1Y4G - chains C and D of the 4 polymer chains in the assembly; structure by X-ray diffraction, 1.91 A resolution.

Chain C:
Name: Hemoglobin alpha chain
Source organism: Homo sapiens
UniProtKB: P69905 (HBA_HUMAN); residue numbers follow UniProt; this construct covers 1-141
Sequence (141 residues; row label = number of the first residue in the row):
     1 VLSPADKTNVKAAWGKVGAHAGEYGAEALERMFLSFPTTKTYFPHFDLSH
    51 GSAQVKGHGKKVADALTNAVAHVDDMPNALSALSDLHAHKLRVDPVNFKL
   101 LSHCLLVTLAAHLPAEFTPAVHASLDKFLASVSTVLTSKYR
Metal / ion sites: heme Fe near H87 (its only coordinating residue here)
Small-molecule neighbours: heme (HEM): M32, T39, Y42, F43, H45, F46, H58, K61, V62, A65, L66, L83, L86, H87, L91, V93, N97, F98, L101, V132, L136
UniProt features mapped onto this chain:
  - site: K61 (Not glycated)

Chain D:
Name: Hemoglobin beta chain
Source organism: Homo sapiens
UniProtKB: P68871 (HBB_HUMAN); numbering as in UniProt (aligned over 1-146)
Sequence (146 residues; each row starts with the number of its first residue):
     1 MHLTPEEKSAVTALWGKVNVDEVGGEALGRLLVVYPGTQRFFESFGDLST
    51 PDAVMGNPKVKAHGKKVLGAFSDGLAHLDNLKGTFATLSELHCDKLHVDP
   101 ENFRLLGNVLVCVLAHHFGKEFTPPVQAAYQKVVAGVANALAHKYH
Construct notes: engineered mutation M1 (Val in P68871), G37 (Trp in P68871)
Metal / ion sites: heme Fe near H92 (its only coordinating residue here)
Small-molecule neighbours: heme (HEM): L31, T38, F41, F42, F45, H63, K66, V67, A70, F71, F85, L88, L91, H92, L96, V98, N102, F103, L106, V137, L141

Chain C / chain D interface:
Residue-residue contacts - 37 pairs, chain C then chain D:
  R31(C) with F122(D), hydrogen bond (side chain-backbone); T123(D); P124(D); Q127(D), hydrogen bond
  L34(C) with P124(D), hydrophobic; P125(D); A128(D)
  S35(C) with Q127(D); A128(D); Q131(D)
  F36(C) with Q131(D)
  H103(C) with N108(D); V111(D); Q127(D); Q131(D), hydrogen bond
  C104(C) with Q127(D)
  V107(C) with V111(D), hydrophobic; A115(D), hydrophobic; Q127(D)
  A110(C) with C112(D); A115(D); H116(D)
  A111(C) with A115(D); G119(D)
  P114(C) with H116(D)
  F117(C) with R30(D), hydrogen bond (backbone-side chain); H116(D)
  T118(C) with R30(D)
  P119(C) with R30(D); V33(D); M55(D), hydrophobic
  H122(C) with R30(D), hydrogen bond; V34(D); C112(D)
  A123(C) with V34(D)
  D126(C) with V34(D); Y35(D)
Other interface residues (no listed pair), chain C (19 interface residues in all): E30, L106, A120
Other interface residues (no listed pair), chain D (19 interface residues in all): P51

Overview:
The chain C/chain D interface involves 19 residues from each chain; the contacts include 5 hydrogen bonds.
Among the polar pairs are R31(C)-F122(D), R31(C)-Q127(D) and H103(C)-Q131(D). Chain C binds heme. Ligands of
chain D: heme.
Chain C is Hemoglobin alpha chain and chain D is Hemoglobin beta chain, both from Homo sapiens; the structure,
T-To-T(High) quaternary transitions in human hemoglobin: betaW37G deoxy low-salt (10 test sets), was
determined by X-ray diffraction, deposited together with 1XXT, 1XY0, 1XZ5, 1XZ7, 1XZU, 1XZV and 45 further
entries.
